Entry 1B33 (X-ray diffraction, 2.30 A resolution); this record covers chains B and N of the 7 polymer chains in the assembly.

== Chain B ==
Protein: Allophycocyanin, beta chain
From: Mastigocladus laminosus
Notes: fragment: beta chains
Reference sequence: P00318 (PHAB_MASLA); residues 1-161 here = UniProt positions 1-161
Chain sequence (161 residues; row label = number of the first residue in the row):
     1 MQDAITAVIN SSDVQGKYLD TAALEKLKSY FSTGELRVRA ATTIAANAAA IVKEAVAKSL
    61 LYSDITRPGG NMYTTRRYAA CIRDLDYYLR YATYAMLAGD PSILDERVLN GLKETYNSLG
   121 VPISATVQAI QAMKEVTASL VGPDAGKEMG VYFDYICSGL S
Construct notes: modified residue (71)
Modified positions: N71 (n-methyl asparagine; MEN)
Glycans and other covalent adducts: phycocyanobilin (CYC) linked to C81
Residues lining bound ligands:
  - phycocyanobilin (CYC), molecule 1: L60, I65, N71, M72, R76, R77, A80, R83, D84, L85, Y87, Y88, Y91, R107, V108, L112, T115, Y116, L119, V121, P122, A125, T126, A129
  - phycocyanobilin (CYC), molecule 2: L61, Y62, T66, M72, Y73, T74, T75, Y78
UniProt features mapped onto this chain:
  - binding site ((2R,3E)-phycocyanobilin): C81
  - modified residue: N71 (N4-methylasparagine)
What the authors report for this chain:
  - binding site for phycocyanobilin: T74, Y87
  - conformationally variable residues (side-chain flip): Y87

== Chain N ==
Protein: Phycobilisome 7.8 kd linker polypeptide
From: Mastigocladus laminosus
Notes: fragment: peptide linker
Reference sequence: P20116 (PYC1_MASLA); numbering as in UniProt (aligned over 1-67)
Chain sequence (67 residues; numbered 1 to 67; the number before each row is that of its first residue):
     1 GRLFKITACV PSQTRIRTQR ELQNTYFTKL VPYENWFREQ QRIQKMGGKI VKVELATGKQ
    61 GINTGLA
Residues lining bound ligands:
  - phycocyanobilin (CYC), molecule 1: R2, F4, Y33, W36, F37, Q40, Q41, Q44, G61
  - phycocyanobilin (CYC), molecule 2: S12, R20, E21, L22, T25
What the authors report for this chain:
  - binding site for phycocyanobilin: F37

== How chain B and chain N interact ==
Contacting residue pairs (23):
  R76(B) with S12(N), hydrogen bond (side chain-backbone); I16(N)
  A79(B) with I16(N), hydrophobic
  A80(B) with I16(N)
  R83(B) with R17(N), hydrogen bond (side chain-backbone)
  Y87(B) with R17(N); T18(N); Q19(N), hydrogen bond (side chain-backbone); R20(N); E21(N)
  Y91(B) with R20(N)
  E106(B) with R20(N)
  R107(B) with R20(N), hydrogen bond (backbone-side chain)
  V108(B) with L22(N)
  N110(B) with L22(N)
  G111(B) with L22(N)
  L112(B) with L22(N)
  E114(B) with Y26(N)
  T115(B) with L22(N); T25(N); Y26(N)
  S118(B) with C9(N); K49(N), hydrogen bond
Interface residues without a listed pair, chain B (17 interface residues in all): R90, L119
Interface residues without a listed pair, chain N (14 interface residues in all): P11, Q13

== In short ==
The interface between chain B and chain N involves 17 residues on one side and 14 on the other, with 5
hydrogen bonds. Polar pairs include R76(B)-S12(N), R83(B)-R17(N) and Y87(B)-Q19(N). Bound to chain B:
phycocyanobilin. Bound to chain N: phycocyanobilin. From the paper: a binding site for phycocyanobilin at
T74(B), Y87(B) and F37(N); conformational variability at Y87(B).
Chain B is Allophycocyanin, beta chain and chain N is Phycobilisome 7.8 kd linker polypeptide, both from
Mastigocladus laminosus; the structure, Structure of light harvesting complex of allophycocyanin alpha and
beta chains/core-linker complex AP*LC7.8, was determined by X-ray diffraction.
